Entry 9U5B (X-ray diffraction, 1.25 A resolution); this record covers chain A.

[Chain A]
Name: Carbonic anhydrase 2
Source organism: Homo sapiens
Notes: EC 4.2.1.1, 4.2.1.69
UniProtKB: P00918 (CAH2_HUMAN); the author numbering skips numbers that UniProt does not, so the offset changes along the chain: 1-125 = UniProt 1-125; 127-261 = UniProt 126-260
Amino-acid sequence (266 residues; row label = number of the first residue in the row; note: 1 number in that range is skipped by the numbering (no residue carries it; nothing is unmodelled there)):
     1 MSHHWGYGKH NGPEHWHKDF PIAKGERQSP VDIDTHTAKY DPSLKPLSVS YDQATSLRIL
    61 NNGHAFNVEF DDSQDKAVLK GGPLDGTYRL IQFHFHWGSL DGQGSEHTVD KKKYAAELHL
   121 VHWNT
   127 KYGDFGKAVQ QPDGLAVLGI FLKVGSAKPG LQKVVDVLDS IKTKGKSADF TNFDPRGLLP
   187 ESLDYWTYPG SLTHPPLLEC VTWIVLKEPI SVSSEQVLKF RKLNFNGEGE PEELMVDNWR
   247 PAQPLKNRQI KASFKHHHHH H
Not modelled in the structure: 1-3, 262-267
Construct notes: engineered mutation His200 (Thr199 in P00918); expression tag (262-267)
Swiss-Prot annotation at these positions:
  - active site: His64 (Proton donor/acceptor)
  - binding site (Zn(2+)): His94, His96, His119
  - site: Tyr7 (Fine-tunes the proton-transfer properties of H-64), Asn62 (Fine-tunes the proton-transfer properties of H-64), Asn67 (Fine-tunes the proton-transfer properties of H-64), Gln92 (Involved in the binding of some activators, including histamine and L-histidine)
  - modified residue: Ser2 (N-acetylserine), Ser166 (Phosphoserine), Ser173 (Phosphoserine)

[Overview]
Curated annotation (UniProt) lists active-site residue His64 and 3 Zn2+-binding residues.
Chain A is Carbonic anhydrase 2 (Homo sapiens); the structure, T200H Carbonic Anhydrase II pH 7.8 5 atm CO2,
was determined by X-ray diffraction together with 9JWE, 9JWU and 9JWW from the same study.
